PDB entry 8K5O | electron microscopy, 2.42 A resolution | chains L and H of the 56 polymer chains in the assembly

[Chain L]
Name: Reaction center protein L chain
Organism: Halorhodospira halochloris
Reference sequence: A0A0X8XAH6 (A0A0X8XAH6_HALHR); residue numbers follow UniProt; this construct covers 1-279
Amino-acid sequence (279 residues; row label = number of the first residue in the row):
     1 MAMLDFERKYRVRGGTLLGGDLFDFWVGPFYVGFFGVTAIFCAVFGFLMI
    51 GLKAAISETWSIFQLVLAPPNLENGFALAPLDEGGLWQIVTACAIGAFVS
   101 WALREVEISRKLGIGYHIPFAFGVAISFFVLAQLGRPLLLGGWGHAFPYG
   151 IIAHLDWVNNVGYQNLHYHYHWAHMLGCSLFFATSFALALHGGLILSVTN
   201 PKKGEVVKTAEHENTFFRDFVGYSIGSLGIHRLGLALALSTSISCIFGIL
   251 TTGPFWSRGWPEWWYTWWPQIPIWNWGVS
Disordered / not traced: 1, 277-279
Metal / ion sites: Fe ion: His191, His231 (shared with 3 residues of chain M)
Ligand contacts:
  - Trans-Geranyl Bacteriochlorophyll B (A1LZM), molecule 1: Phe47, Ile50, Phe98, Phe128, Phe129, Phe147, Tyr149, Gly150, Ile151, Ile152, His154, Leu155, Val158, Ile249
  - Trans-Geranyl Bacteriochlorophyll B (A1LZM), molecule 2: Phe98, Phe122, Ala125, Ile126, Phe128, Val158, Asn159, Val161, Gly162, Tyr163, Tyr168, His169, Ala173, His174, Gly177, Cys178, Phe181, Phe182, Ser242, Ser244, Cys245, Gly248, Ile249, Thr252
  - Trans-Geranyl Bacteriochlorophyll B (A1LZM), molecule 3: Val158, Tyr163, His169, Phe182
  - Trans-Geranyl Bacteriochlorophyll B (A1LZM), molecule 4: His169, His174, Met175, Cys178, Ser179, Phe182, Ala183, Phe186, Phe220, Val221
  - Trans-Geranyl Bacteriopheophytin B (A1LZP), molecule 1: Cys42, Ala43, Gly46, Phe47, Ile50, Val90, Cys93, Ala94, Ala97, Phe98, Trp101, Glu105, Ile118, Ala121, Phe122, Ala125, Phe147, Pro148, Tyr149, Gly150, Ile151, His154, Ala238, Leu239, Ser242
  - Trans-Geranyl Bacteriopheophytin B (A1LZP), molecule 2: Phe182, Ser185, Phe186, Ala189, Leu190, Phe217, Phe220, Val221
  - menaquinone 8 (MQ8): Val27, Phe30, Tyr31, Val32, Gly36, Val37, Ile40, Trp101, Arg104
  - Ubiquinone-8 (UQ8): Leu176, Ser179, Leu180, Ala183, Phe186, Ala187, Leu190, His191, Leu194, Glu213, Asn214, Phe217, Tyr223, Ser224, Ile225, Gly226, Ser227, Ile230, Leu233, Leu237

[Chain H]
Name: Photosynthetic reaction center H subunit
Organism: Halorhodospira halochloris
Reference sequence: A0A0X8X838 (A0A0X8X838_HALHR); residues 1-274 here = UniProt positions 1-274
Amino-acid sequence (274 residues; row label = number of the first residue in the row):
     1 MEAFYPMGIARFDWGIWAVIFFFVFLAGLIVYCRREDKREGYPLISDPND
    51 KYGAPRLVSGTIPRVPKPKTFLLRDGRTIQVPRQEKVEWDRNYKLEAQPT
   101 APWPGSPLEPIGNPMKAAIGPGAYAKREDKPELTWHNKQKIVPMRIATEY
   151 YVVEDDPDLRGAPVVGLCGGQGGRVRDIWVDRSECRIMYYEVEISPHTSG
   201 KDSVLLPQCFARETRRMDGVWEIRVNSITAEQFRDVPRLSNPDQITPQEE
   251 DMVCAYYGAGTLYAVPGRTEPFLP
Disordered / not traced: 196-201

[Interface between chain L and chain H]
Pairs across the interface (96; chain L residue first):
  Ala2(L) with Leu44(H); Ile45(H); Val58(H); Ser59(H)
  Met3(L) with Leu44(H); Ile45(H), hydrogen bond (backbone-backbone); Ser46(H); Asp47(H); Pro48(H)
  Leu4(L) with Glu40(H); Gly41(H); Tyr42(H), hydrophobic; Leu44(H), hydrophobic; Ile45(H)
  Asp5(L) with Gly41(H), hydrogen bond (backbone-backbone); Tyr42(H); Pro43(H); Ile45(H); Val87(H); Asp90(H)
  Phe6(L) with Gly41(H); Asp90(H)
  Arg8(L) with Asp47(H), salt bridge; Pro48(H); Leu95(H); Leu108(H)
  Lys9(L) with Trp89(H); Asp90(H), salt bridge; Tyr93(H); Ile119(H); Gly120(H), hydrogen bond (backbone-backbone); Ala123(H); Tyr124(H), hydrogen bond (side chain-backbone); Ala125(H)
  Tyr10(L) with Gly120(H); Ala123(H), hydrophobic
  Arg11(L) with Gly105(H); Pro107(H); Leu108(H), hydrogen bond (backbone-backbone)
  Val12(L) with Pro107(H); Leu108(H); Ile119(H), hydrophobic; Gly120(H); Pro121(H); Tyr263(H)
  Arg13(L) with Pro107(H); Leu108(H), hydrogen bond (backbone-backbone); Glu109(H); Tyr263(H); Thr269(H); Glu270(H), salt bridge
  Gly14(L) with Thr269(H)
  Gly15(L) with Leu262(H); Thr269(H), hydrogen bond (backbone-backbone)
  Thr16(L) with Glu270(H); Pro271(H)
  Leu17(L) with Pro271(H); Phe272(H), hydrogen bond (backbone-backbone)
  Leu18(L) with Pro271(H); Leu273(H)
  Gly19(L) with Leu273(H)
  Gly20(L) with Pro271(H)
  Asp21(L) with Pro107(H)
  Asp24(L) with Pro107(H)
  Phe25(L) with Gly105(H)
  Trp26(L) with Gly105(H), hydrogen bond (backbone-backbone); Pro107(H), hydrophobic
  Arg110(L) with Leu262(H); Arg268(H), hydrogen bond (side chain-backbone); Thr269(H); Glu270(H), hydrogen bond (side chain-backbone)
  Lys111(L) with Pro121(H)
  Leu112(L) with Pro121(H)
  Gly113(L) with Pro121(H); Thr261(H)
  Thr199(L) with Phe71(H)
  Asn200(L) with Lys69(H), hydrogen bond
  Gly204(L) with Leu72(H)
  Glu205(L) with Leu72(H)
  Val206(L) with Leu72(H); Leu73(H); Trp135(H), hydrophobic
  Val207(L) with Phe71(H), hydrophobic; Leu72(H), hydrogen bond (backbone-backbone); Trp135(H)
  Lys208(L) with Trp135(H)
  Thr209(L) with Trp135(H)
  Ala210(L) with Glu184(H)
  Glu211(L) with Thr134(H); Trp135(H), hydrogen bond (side chain-backbone); Ser183(H), hydrogen bond
  His212(L) with Trp135(H)
  Asn214(L) with Ser183(H), hydrogen bond (side chain-backbone)
  Ser227(L) with Glu184(H), hydrogen bond; Arg186(H)
  Leu228(L) with Arg186(H)
Interface residues without a listed pair, chain L (41 interface residues in all): Glu213
Interface residues without a listed pair, chain H (52 interface residues in all): Arg74, Arg91, Thr100, Pro104, Ser106, Lys140, Gly258, Pro274

[In short]
41 residues of chain L face 52 of chain H across their interface, with 17 hydrogen bonds and 3 salt bridges.
Among the polar pairs are Arg8(L)-Asp47(H), Lys9(L)-Asp90(H) and Arg13(L)-Glu270(H).
Chain L is Reaction center protein L chain and chain H is Photosynthetic reaction center H subunit, both from
Halorhodospira halochloris; the structure, Cryo-EM structure of the RC-LH core comples from Halorhodospira
halochloris, was determined by electron microscopy.
